2PRT - chains C and A of the 3 polymer chains in the assembly; structure by X-ray diffraction, 3.15 A resolution.

Chain C:
Molecule: 14-nt DNA strand
Sequence (14 nucleotides; numbered 49 to 62; the number before each row is that of its first residue):
    49 CAGACGCCCCCGCG

Chain A:
Protein: Wilms tumor 1
Source organism: Homo sapiens
UniProtKB: Q4VXV4 (Q4VXV4_HUMAN); residues 318-435 here correspond to UniProt positions 174-291 (UniProt number = residue number - 144)
Amino-acid sequence (119 residues; each row starts with the number of its first residue):
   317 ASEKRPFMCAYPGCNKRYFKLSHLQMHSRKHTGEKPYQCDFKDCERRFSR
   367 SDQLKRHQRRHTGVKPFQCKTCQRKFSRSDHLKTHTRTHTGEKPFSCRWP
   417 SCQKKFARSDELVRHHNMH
Unresolved in the structure: 317-320
Construct notes: expression tag (317)
Ion coordination: Zn2+ site 1: Cys325, Cys330, His343, His347; Zn2+ site 2: Cys355, Cys360, His373, His377; Zn2+ site 3: Cys385, Cys388, His401, His405; Zn2+ site 4: Cys413, Cys418, His431, His435

Interface between chain C and chain A:
Pairs across the interface - 18 pairs, chain C then chain A:
  DC49(C) - Ala326(A)  base contact
  DC49(C) - Tyr327(A)  base contact
  DC49(C) - Pro328(A)  base contact
  DC49(C) - Pro352(A)  base contact
  DC49(C) - Tyr353(A)  base contact
  DG51(C) - Ser367(A)  hydrogen bond to the phosphate
  DG51(C) - Asp368(A)  phosphate contact
  DA52(C) - Arg366(A)  base contact
  DA52(C) - Asp368(A)  base contact
  DG54(C) - Arg372(A)  hydrogen bond to the base
  DG54(C) - Lys399(A)  salt bridge to the phosphate
  DC55(C) - Arg394(A)  base contact
  DC55(C) - Asp396(A)  hydrogen bond to the base
  DC55(C) - Lys399(A)  salt bridge to the phosphate
  DC56(C) - Ser425(A)  hydrogen bond to the phosphate
  DC58(C) - Arg424(A)  base contact
  DC58(C) - Asp426(A)  base contact
  DG60(C) - Arg430(A)  base contact
Also at the interface, not in a pair above, chain C (11 interface residues in all): DC53, DC57, DC59
Also at the interface, not in a pair above, chain A (19 interface residues in all): Ser365, Phe411, Val429

In short:
11 residues of chain C and 19 residues of chain A are in contact, with 4 hydrogen bonds and 2 salt bridges.
Among the polar pairs are DG54(C)-Arg372(A), DC55(C)-Asp396(A) and DG51(C)-Ser367(A). The Zn2+ site 1 is built
by Cys325(A), Cys330(A), His343(A) and His347(A).
Chain C is a 14-nt DNA strand and chain A is Wilms tumor 1 (Homo sapiens); the structure, Structure of the
Wilms Tumor Suppressor Protein Zinc Finger Domain Bound to DNA, was determined by X-ray diffraction (same
publication as 2JP9 and 2JPA).
